Entry 1S5Y (X-ray diffraction, 2.50 A resolution); this record covers chains A and B of the 4 polymer chains in the assembly.

== Chain A ==
Molecule: Hemoglobin alpha chain
From: Trematomus bernacchii
UniProt: P80043 (HBA_PAGBE); numbering as in UniProt (aligned over 1-142)
Chain sequence (143 residues; each row starts with the number of its first residue; numbering starts at 0):
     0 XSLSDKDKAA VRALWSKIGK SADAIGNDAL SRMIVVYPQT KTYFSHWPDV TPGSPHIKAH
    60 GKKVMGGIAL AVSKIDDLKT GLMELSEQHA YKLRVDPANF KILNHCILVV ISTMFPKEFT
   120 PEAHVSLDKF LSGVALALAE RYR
Modified positions: ACE (acetyl group) at position 0
Bound ions: heme Fe near His-88 (its only coordinating residue here)
Small-molecule neighbours: heme (HEM): Met-32, Thr-39, Tyr-42, Phe-43, His-45, Trp-46, His-59, Lys-62, Val-63, Gly-66, Ile-67, Leu-84, Gln-87, His-88, Leu-92, Val-94, Asn-98, Phe-99, Leu-102, Asn-103, Ile-106, Leu-137
Curated features (UniProtKB/Swiss-Prot):
  - binding site (O2): His-59
  - binding site (heme b): His-88
  - modified residue: Ser-1 (N-acetylserine)

== Chain B ==
Molecule: Hemoglobin beta chain
From: Trematomus bernacchii
UniProt: P80044 (HBB_PAGBE); residue numbers follow UniProt; this construct covers 1-146
Chain sequence (146 residues; each row starts with the number of its first residue):
     1 VEWTDKERSI ISDIFSHMDY DDIGPKALSR CLIVYPWTQR HFSGFGNLYN AEAIIGNANV
    61 AAHGIKVLHG LDRGVKNMDN IAATYADLST LHSEKLHVDP DNFKLLSDCI TIVLAAKMGH
   121 AFTAETQGAF QKFLAVVVSA LGKQYH
Not modelled in the structure: 45-52, 145-146
Bound ions: heme Fe: His-63, His-92
Small-molecule neighbours: heme (HEM): Thr-38, His-41, Phe-42, His-63, Lys-66, Val-67, Gly-70, Leu-88, Leu-91, His-92, Leu-96, Val-98, Asn-102, Phe-103, Leu-106, Leu-141

== Chain A / chain B interface ==
Residue-residue contacts (30):
  Arg-31(A) / Phe-122(B)  hydrogen bond (side chain-backbone)
  Arg-31(A) / Thr-123(B)
  Arg-31(A) / Ala-124(B)
  Arg-31(A) / Gln-127(B)  hydrogen bond
  Val-34(A) / Ala-124(B)  hydrophobic
  Val-35(A) / Ala-124(B)
  Val-35(A) / Gln-127(B)
  Val-35(A) / Gly-128(B)
  Val-35(A) / Gln-131(B)
  Tyr-36(A) / Gln-131(B)  hydrogen bond
  His-104(A) / Asp-108(B)
  His-104(A) / Gln-131(B)  hydrogen bond
  Val-108(A) / Ala-115(B)  hydrophobic
  Val-108(A) / Gln-127(B)
  Ser-111(A) / Ile-112(B)
  Ser-111(A) / Ala-116(B)
  Thr-112(A) / Ala-115(B)
  Thr-112(A) / Gly-119(B)  hydrogen bond (side chain-backbone)
  Thr-112(A) / His-120(B)
  Pro-115(A) / Ala-116(B)
  Phe-118(A) / Arg-30(B)  hydrogen bond (backbone-side chain)
  Phe-118(A) / Ile-112(B)  hydrophobic
  Thr-119(A) / Arg-30(B)
  Pro-120(A) / Arg-30(B)
  Pro-120(A) / Ile-33(B)  hydrophobic
  His-123(A) / Arg-30(B)  hydrogen bond
  His-123(A) / Val-34(B)
  His-123(A) / Ile-112(B)
  Val-124(A) / Ile-33(B)
  Asp-127(A) / Tyr-35(B)
Also at the interface, not in a pair above, chain A (17 interface residues in all): Leu-107, Met-113
Also at the interface, not in a pair above, chain B (17 interface residues in all): Thr-111

== In short ==
Chain A and chain B each contribute 17 residues to their interface; the contacts include 7 hydrogen bonds.
Among the polar pairs are Arg-31(A)/Phe-122(B), Arg-31(A)/Gln-127(B) and Tyr-36(A)/Gln-131(B). Ligands of
chain A: heme. Ligands of chain B: heme.
Here chain A is Hemoglobin alpha chain and chain B is Hemoglobin beta chain, both from Trematomus bernacchii.
Entry 1S5Y (The crystal structure of Trematomus bernacchii hemoglobin oxidized by ferricyanide) was determined
by X-ray diffraction together with 1S5X from the same study.
